PDB entry 4KBN | X-ray diffraction, 1.84 A resolution | chain A

# Chain A
Molecule: Dihydrofolate reductase
Organism: Homo sapiens
Notes: EC 1.5.1.3
UniProtKB: P00374 (DYR_HUMAN); residues 1-186 here correspond to UniProt positions 2-187 (UniProt number = residue number + 1)
Sequence (186 residues; each row starts with the number of its first residue):
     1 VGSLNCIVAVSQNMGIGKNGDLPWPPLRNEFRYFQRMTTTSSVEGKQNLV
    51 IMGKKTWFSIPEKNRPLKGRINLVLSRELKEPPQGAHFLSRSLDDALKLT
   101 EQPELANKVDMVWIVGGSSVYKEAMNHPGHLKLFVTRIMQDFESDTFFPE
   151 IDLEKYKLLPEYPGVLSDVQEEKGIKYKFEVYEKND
Ion coordination: Mg2+ site 1: Q140 (shared with 1 residue of chain B); Mg2+ site 2 near P160 (its only coordinating residue here); Sr2+: E171 (shared with 2 residues of chain B)
Ligand contacts:
  - 25U (6-ethyl-5-{3-[3-(pyrimidin-5-yl)phenyl]prop-1-yn-1-yl}pyrimidine-2,4-diamine): I7, V8, A9, L22, E30, F31, Y33, F34, T56, I60, P61, N64, L67, V115, Y121, T136
  - NADPH (NDP; NADPH dihydro-nicotinamide-adenine-dinucleotide phosphate): V8, A9, I16, G17, K18, G20, D21, L22, W24, G53, K54, K55, T56, S59, L75, S76, R77, E78, L79, R91, S92, V115, G116, G117, S118, S119, V120, Y121, E123, T146

# Overview
Bound to chain A: compound 25U and NADPH.
Chain A is Dihydrofolate reductase (Homo sapiens); the structure, human dihydrofolate reductase complexed with
NADPH and 5-{3-[3-(3,5-pyrimidine)]-phenyl-prop-1-yn-1-yl}-6-ethyl-pyrimidine-2,4diamine, was determined by
X-ray diffraction, deposited together with 4KAK, 4KD7, 4KEB and 4KFJ.
